Entry 2C8I (electron microscopy, 14.00 A resolution (very low resolution: no residue pairs are listed; an interface is given only as per-side residue counts)); this record covers chains A and B of the 5 polymer chains in the assembly.

== Chain A ==
Molecule: Echovirus 11 coat protein VP1
Source organism: Human echovirus 11
UniProtKB: P29813 (POLG_EC11G); aligned to UniProt positions 569-857 over residues 1-289 (the alignment contains insertions or deletions, so no single offset holds)
Amino-acid sequence (289 residues; row label = number of the first residue in the row):
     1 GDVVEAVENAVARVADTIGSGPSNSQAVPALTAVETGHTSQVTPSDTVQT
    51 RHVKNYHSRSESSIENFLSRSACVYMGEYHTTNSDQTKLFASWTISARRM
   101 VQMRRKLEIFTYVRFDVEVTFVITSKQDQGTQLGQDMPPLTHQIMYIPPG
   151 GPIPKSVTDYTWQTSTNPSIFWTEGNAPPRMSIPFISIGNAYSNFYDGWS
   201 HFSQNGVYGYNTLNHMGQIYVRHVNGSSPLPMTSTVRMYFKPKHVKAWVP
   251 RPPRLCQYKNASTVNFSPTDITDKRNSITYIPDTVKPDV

== Chain B ==
Molecule: Echovirus 11 coat protein VP2
Source organism: Human echovirus 11
UniProtKB: P29813 (POLG_EC11G); residues 10-261 here correspond to UniProt positions 78-329 (UniProt number = residue number + 68)
Amino-acid sequence (252 residues; each row starts with the number of its first residue):
    10 SDRVRSITLGNSTITTQESANVVVGYGRWPEYLRDDEATAEDQPTQPDVA
    60 TCRFYTLESVTWEKDSPGWWWKFPDALKDMGLFGQNMYYHYLGRAGYTIH
   110 VQCNASKFHQGCLLVVCVPEAEMGCSTVDGTVNEHGLSEGETAKKFSATG
   160 TNGTNTVQSIVTNAGMGVGVGNLTIFPHQWINLRTNNCATIVMPYINNVP
   210 MDNMFRHHNFTLMIIPFVPLNYSSDFSTYVPITVTVAPMCAEYNGLRLST
   260 AL
Differences from the reference sequence: conflict Phe226 (Ser304 in P29813)

== Chain A / chain B interface ==
At this resolution (14 A) residue pairs are not listed: 6 residues of chain A and 6 of chain B lie at the interface.

== Summary ==
The chain A/chain B interface involves 6 residues from each chain.
Chain A is Echovirus 11 coat protein VP1 and chain B is Echovirus 11 coat protein VP2, both from Human
echovirus 11; the structure, Complex Of Echovirus Type 12 With Domains 1, 2, 3 and 4 Of Its Receptor Decay
..., was determined by electron microscopy.
